PDB entry 5BTN | X-ray diffraction, 2.50 A resolution | chains A and G of the 8 polymer chains in the assembly

# Chain A
Name: DNA gyrase subunit A
Source organism: Mycobacterium tuberculosis (strain ATCC 25618 / H37Rv)
Notes: EC 5.99.1.3; fragment: GyrA 2-500 with IGSG C-terminal tag
UniProt: P9WG47 (GYRA_MYCTU); residue numbers follow UniProt; this construct covers 2-500
Sequence (503 residues; each row starts with the number of its first residue):
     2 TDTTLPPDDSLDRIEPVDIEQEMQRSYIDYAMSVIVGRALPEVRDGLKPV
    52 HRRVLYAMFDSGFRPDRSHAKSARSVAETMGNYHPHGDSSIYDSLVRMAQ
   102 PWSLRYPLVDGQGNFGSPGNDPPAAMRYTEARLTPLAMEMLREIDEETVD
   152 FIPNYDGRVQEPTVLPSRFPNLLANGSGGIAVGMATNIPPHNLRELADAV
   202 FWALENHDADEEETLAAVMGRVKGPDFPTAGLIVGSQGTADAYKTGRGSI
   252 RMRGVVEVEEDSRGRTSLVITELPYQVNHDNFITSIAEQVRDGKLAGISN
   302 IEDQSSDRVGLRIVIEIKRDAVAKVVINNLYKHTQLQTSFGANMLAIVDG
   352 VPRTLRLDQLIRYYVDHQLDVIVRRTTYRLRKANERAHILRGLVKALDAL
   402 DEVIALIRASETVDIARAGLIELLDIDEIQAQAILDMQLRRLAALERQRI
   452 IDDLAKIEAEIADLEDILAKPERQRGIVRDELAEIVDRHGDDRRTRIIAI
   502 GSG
Unresolved in the structure: 2-14, 502-504
Sequence notes: engineered mutation Ser90 (Ala in P9WG47); expression tag (501-504)
Modified residues: Tyr129 (O-phosphotyrosine; PTR)
Curated features (UniProtKB/Swiss-Prot):
  - active site: Tyr129 (O-(5'-phospho-DNA)-tyrosine intermediate)
  - modified residue: Thr2 (N-acetylthreonine)
  - natural variant: Ser91 (S91P: Confers ciprofloxacin resistance, in clinical isolate), Asp94 (D94A: Confers ciprofloxacin resistance, in clinical isolate; D94G: Confers ciprofloxacin resistance, in clinical isolate; D94H: Confers ciprofloxacin resistance, in clinical isolate ...)
  - mutagenesis: Thr80 (T80A: Slight resistance to fluoroquinolones. Hypersusceptibile, 2- to 14-fold higher sensitivity to fluoroquinolones, 2- to 8-fold more efficient in fluoroquinolone-induced DNA cleavage ...), Gly88 (G88A: Confers fluoroquinolone resistance, IC(50) is 2- to 26-fold higher than wild-type ...), Asp94 (D94G/H: 25- 45-fold increased resistance to fluoroquinolones, 4- to 8-fold reduction in fluoroquinolone-induced DNA cleavage ...)

# Chain G
Molecule: DNA substrate 24-mer TTACGTGCATAGTCATTCATGACC
Source organism: synthetic construct
Sequence (24 nucleotides; numbered 1 to 24; the number before each row is that of its first residue):
     1 TTACGTGCATAGTCATTCATGACC
Unresolved in the structure: 1-2, 24

# How chain A and chain G interact
Contacting residue pairs (16):
  Arg39(A) - DC8(G)  phosphate contact
  Arg39(A) - DA9(G)  hydrogen bond to the phosphate
  Lys49(A) - DG7(G)  hydrogen bond to the phosphate
  Lys49(A) - DC8(G)  salt bridge to the phosphate
  His52(A) - DC8(G)  salt bridge to the phosphate
  His85(A) - DA9(G)  salt bridge to the phosphate
  His87(A) - DA9(G)  hydrogen bond to the phosphate
  His87(A) - DT10(G)  salt bridge to the phosphate
  Gly88(A) - DT10(G)  phosphate contact
  Ser95(A) - DC8(G)  sugar contact
  Arg98(A) - DG7(G)  salt bridge to the phosphate
  Gly179(A) - DG7(G)  sugar contact
  Ile181(A) - DT6(G)  base contact
  Ile181(A) - DG7(G)  base contact
  Gln277(A) - DT6(G)  phosphate contact
  Gln277(A) - DG7(G)  phosphate contact
Also at the interface, not in a pair above, chain A (14 interface residues in all): Val51, Ser91, Asn282
Also at the interface, not in a pair above, chain G (6 interface residues in all): DG5

# Summary
Chain A and chain G form an interface of 14 and 6 residues respectively; the contacts include 3 hydrogen bonds
and 5 salt bridges. Polar pairs include Arg39(A)-DA9(G), Lys49(A)-DG7(G) and His87(A)-DA9(G). Curated
annotation (UniProt) lists active-site residue Tyr129(A) and 3 mutagenesis sites on chain A.
Chain A is DNA gyrase subunit A (Mycobacterium tuberculosis (strain ATCC 25618 / H37Rv)) and chain G is DNA
substrate 24-mer TTACGTGCATAGTCATTCATGACC (synthetic construct); the structure, Crystal structure of a
topoisomerase II complex, was determined by X-ray diffraction together with 5BS8, 5BTA, 5BTC, 5BTD, 5BTF,
5BTG, 5BTI and 5BTL from the same study.
